Entry 1XAL (X-ray diffraction, 2.80 A resolution); this record covers chain A.

# Chain A
Molecule: 3-dehydroquinate synthase
Organism: Staphylococcus aureus
Notes: EC 4.2.3.4
Reference sequence: Q6GGU4 (AROB_STAAR); residues 1-354 here = UniProt positions 1-354
Amino-acid sequence (354 residues; row label = number of the first residue in the row):
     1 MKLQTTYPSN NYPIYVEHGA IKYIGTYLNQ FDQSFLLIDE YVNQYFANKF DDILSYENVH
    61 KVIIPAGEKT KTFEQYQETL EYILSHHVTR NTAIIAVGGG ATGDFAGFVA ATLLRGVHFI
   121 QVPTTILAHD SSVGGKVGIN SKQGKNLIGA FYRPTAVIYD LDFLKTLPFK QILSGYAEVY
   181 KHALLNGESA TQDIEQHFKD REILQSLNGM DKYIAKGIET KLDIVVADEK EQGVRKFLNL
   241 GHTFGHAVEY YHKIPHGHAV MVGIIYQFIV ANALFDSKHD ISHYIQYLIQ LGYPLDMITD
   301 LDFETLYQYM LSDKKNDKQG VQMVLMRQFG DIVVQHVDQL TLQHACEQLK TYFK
Unresolved in the structure: 54-57, 298-309, 353-354
Metal / ion sites: Zn2+: E178, H242, H256 (together with carbaphosphonate)
Small-molecule neighbours:
  - carbaphosphonate (CRB; [1R-(1alpha,3beta,4alpha,5beta)]-5-(phosphonomethyl)-1,3,4-trihydroxycyclohexane-1-carboxylic acid): D130, K136, K145, N146, E178, K181, K221, E231, R235, L238, N239, H242, H246, H256, K314
  - NAD (nicotinamide-adenine-dinucleotide): D39, Y41, V42, Y45, F46, A66, G67, E68, K71, G99, G100, A101, T102, D104, T124, T125, L127, D130, S131, V133, K136, K145, N146, F163, L164, T166, L167, P168, Q171, S174, K221, R235, H256
UniProt features mapped onto this chain:
  - binding site (NAD(+)): D39, Y45, E68 to K71, G100 to D104, T124, T125, K136, K145, F163 to T166
  - binding site (Zn(2+)): E178, H242, H256
Reported in the primary citation:
  - conformationally variable residues: K314

# Summary
Chain A binds NAD and carbaphosphonate. The Zn2+ site is built by E178, H242 and H256. From UniProt: 19
NAD+-binding residues and 3 Zn2+-binding residues. The paper reports conformational variability at K314.
Chain A is 3-dehydroquinate synthase (Staphylococcus aureus); the structure, Crystal structure of
staphlyococcus aureus 3-dehydroquinate synthase (dhqs) in complex with ZN2+, nad+ and carbaphosphonate (soak),
was determined by X-ray diffraction (same publication as 1XAG, 1XAH, 1XAI and 1XAJ).
